7O72 - chains A and M of the 30 polymer chains in the assembly; structure by electron microscopy, 3.40 A resolution.

# Chain A
Protein: DNA-directed RNA polymerase II subunit RPB1
From: Saccharomyces cerevisiae S288C
Notes: EC 2.7.7.6
Reference sequence: P04050 (RPB1_YEAST); residue numbers follow UniProt; this construct covers 1-1733
Amino-acid sequence (1733 residues; row label = number of the first residue in the row):
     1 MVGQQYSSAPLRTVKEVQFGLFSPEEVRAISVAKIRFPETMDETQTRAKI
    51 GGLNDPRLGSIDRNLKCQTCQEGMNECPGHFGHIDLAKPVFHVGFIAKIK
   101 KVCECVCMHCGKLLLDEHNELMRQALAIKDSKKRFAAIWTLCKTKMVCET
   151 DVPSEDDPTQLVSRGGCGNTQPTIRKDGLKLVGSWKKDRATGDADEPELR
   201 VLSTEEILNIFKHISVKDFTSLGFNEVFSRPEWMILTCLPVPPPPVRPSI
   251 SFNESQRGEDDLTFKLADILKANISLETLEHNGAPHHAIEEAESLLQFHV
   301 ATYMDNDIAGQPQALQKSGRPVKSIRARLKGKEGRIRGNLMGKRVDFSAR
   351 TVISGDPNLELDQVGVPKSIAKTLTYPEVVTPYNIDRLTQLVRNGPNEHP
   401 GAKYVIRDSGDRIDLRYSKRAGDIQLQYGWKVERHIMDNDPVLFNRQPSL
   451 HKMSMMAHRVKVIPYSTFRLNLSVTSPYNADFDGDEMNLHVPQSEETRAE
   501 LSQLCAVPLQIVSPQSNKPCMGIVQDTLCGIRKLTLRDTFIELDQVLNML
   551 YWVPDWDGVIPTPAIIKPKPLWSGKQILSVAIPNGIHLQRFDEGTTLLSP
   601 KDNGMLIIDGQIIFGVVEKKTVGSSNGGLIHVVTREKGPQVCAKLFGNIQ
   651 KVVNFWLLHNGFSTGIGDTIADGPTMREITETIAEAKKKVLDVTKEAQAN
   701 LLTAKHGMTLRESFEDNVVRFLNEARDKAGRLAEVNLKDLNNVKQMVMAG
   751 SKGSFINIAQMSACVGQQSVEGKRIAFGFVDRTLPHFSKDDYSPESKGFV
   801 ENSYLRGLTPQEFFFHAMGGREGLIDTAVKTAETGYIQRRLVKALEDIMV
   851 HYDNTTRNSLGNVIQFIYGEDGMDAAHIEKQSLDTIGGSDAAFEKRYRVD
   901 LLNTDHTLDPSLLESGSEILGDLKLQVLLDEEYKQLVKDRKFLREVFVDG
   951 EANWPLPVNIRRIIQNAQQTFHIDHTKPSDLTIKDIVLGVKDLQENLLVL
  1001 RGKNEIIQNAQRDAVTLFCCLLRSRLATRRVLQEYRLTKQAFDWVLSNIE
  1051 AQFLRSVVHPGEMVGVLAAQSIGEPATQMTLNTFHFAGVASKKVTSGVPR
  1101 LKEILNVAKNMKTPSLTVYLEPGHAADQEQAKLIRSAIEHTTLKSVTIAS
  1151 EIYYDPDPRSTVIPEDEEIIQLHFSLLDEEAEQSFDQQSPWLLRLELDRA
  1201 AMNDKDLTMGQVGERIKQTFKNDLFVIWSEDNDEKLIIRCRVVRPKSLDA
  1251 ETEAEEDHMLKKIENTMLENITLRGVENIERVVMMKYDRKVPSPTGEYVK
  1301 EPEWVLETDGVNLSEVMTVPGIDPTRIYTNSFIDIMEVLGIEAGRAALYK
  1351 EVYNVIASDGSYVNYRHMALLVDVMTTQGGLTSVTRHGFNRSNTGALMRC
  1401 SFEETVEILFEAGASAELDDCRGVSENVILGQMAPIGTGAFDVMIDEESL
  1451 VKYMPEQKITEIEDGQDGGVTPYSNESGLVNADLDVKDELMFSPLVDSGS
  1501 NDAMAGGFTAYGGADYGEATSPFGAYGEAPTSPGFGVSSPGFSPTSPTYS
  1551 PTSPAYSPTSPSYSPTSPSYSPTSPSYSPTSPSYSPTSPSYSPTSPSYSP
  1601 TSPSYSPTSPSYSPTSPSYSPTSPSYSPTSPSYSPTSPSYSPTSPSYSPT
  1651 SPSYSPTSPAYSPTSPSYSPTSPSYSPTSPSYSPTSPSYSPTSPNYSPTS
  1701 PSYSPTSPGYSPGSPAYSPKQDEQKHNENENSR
Disordered / not traced: 1, 189-195, 1080-1092, 1178-1183, 1455-1733
Swiss-Prot annotation at these positions:
  - region: Pro248 to Asp260 (Lid loop), Asn306 to Lys323 (Rudder loop), Pro810 to Glu822 (Bridging helix)
  - binding site (Zn(2+)): Cys67, Cys70, Cys77, His80, Cys107, Cys110, Cys148, Cys167
  - binding site (Mg(2+)): Asp481, Asp483, Asp485
  - modified residue: Thr1471 (Phosphothreonine)
  - cross-link (Glycyl lysine isopeptide (Lys-Gly)): Lys695 (interchain with G-Cter in ubiquitin), Lys1246 (interchain with G-Cter in ubiquitin), Lys1350 (interchain with G-Cter in ubiquitin)
  - natural variant: Ser1653 to Pro1659 (deletion: In strain: A364A)
  - mutagenesis: Lys1246 (K1246R: Impairs ubiquitination during transcription stress)
Metal / ion sites: Zn2+ site 1: Cys67, Cys70, Cys77, His80; Zn2+ site 2: Cys107, Cys110, Cys148, Cys167; Mg2+: Asp481, Asp483, Asp485

# Chain M
Protein: Transcription initiation factor IIB
From: Saccharomyces cerevisiae S288C
Reference sequence: P29055 (TF2B_YEAST); residue numbers follow UniProt; this construct covers 1-345
Amino-acid sequence (352 residues; numbered 1 to 352; the number before each row is that of its first residue):
     1 MMTRESIDKRAGRRGPNLNIVLTCPECKVYPPKIVERFSEGDVVCALCGL
    51 VLSDKLVDTRSEWRTFSNDDHNGDDPSRVGEASNPLLDGNNLSTRIGKGE
   101 TTDMRFTKELNKAQGKNVMDKKDNEVQAAFAKITMLCDAAELPKIVKDCA
   151 KEAYKLCHDEKTLKGKSMESIMAASILIGCRRAEVARTFKEIQSLIHVKT
   201 KEFGKTLNIMKNILRGKSEDGFLKIDTDNMSGAQNLTYIPRFCSHLGLPM
   251 QVTTSAEYTAKKCKEIKEIAGKSPITIAVVSIYLNILLFQIPITAAKVGQ
   301 TLQVTEGTIKSGYKILYEHRDKLVDPQLIANGVVSLDNLPGVEKKKHHHH
   351 HH
Disordered / not traced: 1-13, 60-77, 222-223, 343-352
Construct notes: expression tag (346-352)
Swiss-Prot annotation at these positions:
  - zinc finger: Ile20 to Ser53 (TFIIB-type)
  - binding site (Zn(2+)): Cys24, Cys27, Cys45, Cys48
Metal / ion sites: Zn2+: Cys24, Cys27, Cys45, Cys48

# Chain A / chain M interface
Residue-residue contacts (104; chain A residue first):
  Val2(A) - Val51(M)
  Val2(A) - Leu52(M)
  Val2(A) - Ser53(M)
  Val2(A) - Asp54(M)
  Pro38(A) - Met119(M)  hydrophobic
  Glu39(A) - Asn90(M)
  Thr40(A) - Leu92(M)
  Met41(A) - Asn90(M)  hydrogen bond (backbone-side chain)
  Gln45(A) - Asn90(M)
  Arg63(A) - Ile20(M)
  Arg63(A) - Leu56(M)
  Asn64(A) - Leu18(M)
  Asn64(A) - Asn19(M)
  Asn64(A) - Ile20(M)  hydrogen bond (backbone-backbone)
  Leu65(A) - Leu18(M)
  Leu65(A) - Ile20(M)
  Lys66(A) - Leu18(M)
  Lys66(A) - Ile20(M)
  Gln68(A) - Leu18(M)
  Asp177(A) - Arg105(M)  salt bridge
  Asp177(A) - Phe106(M)
  Gly178(A) - Phe106(M)
  Ile250(A) - Gly80(M)
  Phe252(A) - Arg78(M)
  Phe252(A) - Ala82(M)  hydrophobic
  Gln256(A) - Ser83(M)
  Gln256(A) - Asn84(M)
  Arg257(A) - Ala82(M)
  Arg257(A) - Ser83(M)
  Gly258(A) - Glu81(M)
  Gly258(A) - Ala82(M)
  Glu259(A) - Gly80(M)
  Glu259(A) - Glu81(M)  hydrogen bond (backbone-backbone)
  Asp260(A) - Val79(M)
  Asp261(A) - Val79(M)  hydrogen bond (backbone-backbone)
  Phe264(A) - Leu92(M)  hydrophobic
  Phe264(A) - Ser93(M)
  Phe264(A) - Thr94(M)
  Ala267(A) - Leu92(M)  hydrophobic
  Asp268(A) - Leu92(M)
  Asp268(A) - Ser93(M)
  Asp268(A) - Thr94(M)  hydrogen bond (side chain-backbone)
  Lys271(A) - Asn91(M)
  Lys271(A) - Leu92(M)  hydrogen bond (side chain-backbone)
  Lys271(A) - Ser93(M)
  Lys271(A) - Asp120(M)  salt bridge
  Ile274(A) - Met119(M)  hydrophobic
  Ser275(A) - Asn117(M)  hydrogen bond
  Glu291(A) - Lys112(M)
  Glu291(A) - Ala113(M)
  Glu291(A) - Lys116(M)  salt bridge
  Leu295(A) - Ala113(M)  hydrophobic
  Phe298(A) - Ile96(M)  hydrophobic
  Phe298(A) - Leu110(M)  hydrophobic
  Asp307(A) - Glu100(M)
  Ala309(A) - Thr101(M)
  Gly310(A) - Thr101(M)
  Gly310(A) - Thr102(M)
  Gly310(A) - Asp103(M)
  Gly310(A) - Phe106(M)
  Gln311(A) - Thr101(M)
  Gln311(A) - Thr102(M)  hydrogen bond (backbone-side chain)
  Gln311(A) - Phe106(M)
  Pro312(A) - Ile96(M)  hydrophobic
  Pro312(A) - Gly97(M)
  Pro312(A) - Thr102(M)
  Pro312(A) - Phe106(M)
  Pro312(A) - Thr107(M)
  Pro312(A) - Leu110(M)  hydrophobic
  Gln313(A) - Gly97(M)  hydrogen bond (backbone-backbone)
  Gln313(A) - Glu100(M)  hydrogen bond
  Ala314(A) - Arg95(M)
  Leu315(A) - Thr94(M)
  Leu315(A) - Arg95(M)  hydrogen bond (backbone-backbone)
  Leu315(A) - Gly97(M)
  Gln316(A) - Glu81(M)
  Lys317(A) - Ser93(M)  hydrogen bond
  Lys317(A) - Arg95(M)
  Arg320(A) - Arg78(M)  hydrogen bond (side chain-backbone)
  Arg320(A) - Val79(M)
  Arg320(A) - Gly80(M)
  Arg320(A) - Glu81(M)  salt bridge
  Val322(A) - Thr94(M)
  Arg328(A) - Val79(M)
  Tyr404(A) - Glu40(M)
  Tyr404(A) - Asp42(M)  hydrogen bond
  Arg407(A) - Glu26(M)  salt bridge
  Asp411(A) - Leu50(M)
  Arg412(A) - Asp42(M)  salt bridge
  Arg412(A) - Gly49(M)
  Arg412(A) - Leu50(M)
  Arg412(A) - Val51(M)  hydrogen bond (backbone-backbone)
  Arg412(A) - Asp54(M)  salt bridge
  Ile413(A) - Cys48(M)
  Ile413(A) - Gly49(M)
  Ile413(A) - Leu50(M)  hydrophobic
  Asp414(A) - Val44(M)
  Asp414(A) - Gly49(M)  hydrogen bond (backbone-backbone)
  Arg416(A) - Arg37(M)
  Tyr417(A) - Arg37(M)  hydrogen bond
  Tyr417(A) - Val44(M)  hydrophobic
  Tyr417(A) - Ala46(M)
  Tyr417(A) - Leu47(M)
  Arg420(A) - Leu47(M)  hydrogen bond (side chain-backbone)
Also at the interface, not in a pair above, chain A (66 interface residues in all): Asp42, Cys67, Gly73, Met74, Asn75, Ser251, Thr263, Lys265, Ser294, His299, Ile308, Ser318, Lys323, Ser418
Also at the interface, not in a pair above, chain M (58 interface residues in all): Pro16, Val35, Glu36, Val43, Lys55, Val57, Thr59, Gly89, Lys98, Gly99, Gln114

# Overview
Chain A and chain M form an interface of 66 and 58 residues respectively; the contacts include 18 hydrogen
bonds and 7 salt bridges. Among the polar pairs are Asp177(A)-Arg105(M), Lys271(A)-Asp120(M) and
Glu291(A)-Lys116(M).
Here chain A is DNA-directed RNA polymerase II subunit RPB1 and chain M is Transcription initiation factor
IIB, both from Saccharomyces cerevisiae S288C. Entry 7O72 (Yeast RNA polymerase II transcription
pre-initiation complex with closed promoter DNA) was determined by electron microscopy together with 7O4I,
7O4J, 7O4K, 7O4L, 7O73 and 7O75 from the same study.
